PDB entry 8BBL | X-ray diffraction, 2.71 A resolution | chain A

# Chain A
Molecule: Beta-N-acetylhexosaminidase
Notes: EC 3.2.1.52
UniProt: Q5MAH5 (Q5MAH5_9BACT); residue numbers follow UniProt; this construct covers 1-901
Amino-acid sequence (901 residues; numbered 1 to 901; the number before each row is that of its first residue):
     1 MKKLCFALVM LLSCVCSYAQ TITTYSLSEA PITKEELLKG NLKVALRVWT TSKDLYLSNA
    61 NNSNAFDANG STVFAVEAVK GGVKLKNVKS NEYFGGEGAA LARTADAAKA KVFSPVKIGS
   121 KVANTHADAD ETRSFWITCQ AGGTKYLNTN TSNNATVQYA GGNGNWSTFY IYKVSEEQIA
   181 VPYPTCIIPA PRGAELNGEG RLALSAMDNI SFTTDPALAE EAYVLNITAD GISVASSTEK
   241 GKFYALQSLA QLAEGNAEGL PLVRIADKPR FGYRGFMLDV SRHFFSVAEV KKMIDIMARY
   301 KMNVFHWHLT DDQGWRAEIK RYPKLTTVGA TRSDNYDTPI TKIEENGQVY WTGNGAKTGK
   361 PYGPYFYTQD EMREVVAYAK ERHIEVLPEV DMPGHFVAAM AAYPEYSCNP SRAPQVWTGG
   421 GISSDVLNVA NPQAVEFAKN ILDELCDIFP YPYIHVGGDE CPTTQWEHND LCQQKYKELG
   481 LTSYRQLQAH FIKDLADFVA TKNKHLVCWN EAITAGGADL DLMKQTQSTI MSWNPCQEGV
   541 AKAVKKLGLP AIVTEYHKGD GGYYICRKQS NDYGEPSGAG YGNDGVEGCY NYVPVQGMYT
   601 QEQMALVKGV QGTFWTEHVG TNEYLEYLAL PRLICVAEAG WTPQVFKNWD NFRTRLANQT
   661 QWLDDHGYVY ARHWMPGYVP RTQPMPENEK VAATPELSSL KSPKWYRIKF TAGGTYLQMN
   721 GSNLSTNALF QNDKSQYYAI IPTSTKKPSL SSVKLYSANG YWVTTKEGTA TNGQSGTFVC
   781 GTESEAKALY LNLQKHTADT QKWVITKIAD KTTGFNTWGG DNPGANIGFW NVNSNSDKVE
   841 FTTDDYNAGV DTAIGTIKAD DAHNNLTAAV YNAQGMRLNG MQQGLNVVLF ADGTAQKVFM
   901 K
Disordered / not traced: 1-128, 175-186, 336-348, 521-524, 554-557, 677-901
Reported in the primary citation:
  - catalytic residues: Y564

# Summary
The paper reports the catalytic residue Y564.
Chain A is Beta-N-acetylhexosaminidase; the structure, SGL a GH20 family sulfoglycosidase, was determined by
X-ray diffraction together with 8BAL, 8BDP, 7DUP, 7DVA and 7DVB from the same study.
